PDB entry 4LFB | X-ray diffraction, 3.01 A resolution | chains A and I of the 21 polymer chains in the assembly

== Chain A ==
Molecule: 16S rRNA
From: Thermus thermophilus
Sequence (1522 nucleotides; row label = number of the first residue in the row; note: 42 numbers in that range are skipped by the numbering (no residue carries them; nothing is unmodelled there); a row labelled like 190A-190L holds insertion residues (190A, then the next letters in order); numbering starts at 0):
     0 UUUGUUGGAG AGUUUGAUCC UGGCUCAGGG UGAACGCUGG CGGCGUGCCU AAGACAUGCA
    60 AGUCGUGCGG G
    73 CCGCGGGGUU UU
    88 ACUCCG
    95 UGGUC
   101 AGCGGCGGAC GGGUGAGUAA CGCGUGGGU
  129A G
   130 ACCUACCCGG AAGAGGGGGA CAACCCGGGG AAACUCGGGC UAAUCCCCCA UGUGGACCCG
   190 C
190A-190L CCCUUGGGGUGU
   191 GUCCAAAGGG CUUU
   216 GCCCGCUUCC GGAUGGGCCC GCGUCCCAUC AGCUAGUUGG UGGGGUAAUG GCCCACCAAG
   276 GCGACGACGG GUAGCCGGUC UGAGAGGAUG GCCGGCCACA GGGGCACUGA GACACGGGCC
   336 CCACUCCUAC GGGAGGCAGC AGUUAGGAAU CUUCCGCAAU GGGCGCAAGC CUGACGGAGC
   396 GACGCCGCUU GGAGGAAGAA GCCCUUCGGG GUGUAAACUC CUGAA
   442 CCCGGGACGA AACCCCCGAC GA
   474 GGGGACUGAC GGUACCGGG
   494 GUAAUAGCGC CGGCCAACUC CGUGCCAGCA GCCGCGGUAA UACGGAGGGC GCGAGCGUUA
   554 CCCGGAUUCA CUGGGCGUAA AGGGCGUGUA GGCGGCCUGG GGCGUCCCAU GUGAAAGACC
   614 ACGGCUCAAC CGUGGGGGAG CGUGGGAUAC GCUCAGGCUA GACGGUGGGA GAGGGUGGUG
   674 GAAUUCCCGG AGUAGCGGUG AAAUGCGCAG AUACCGGGAG GAACGCCGAU GGCGAAGGCA
   734 GCCACCUGGU CCACCCGUGA CGCUGAGGCG CGAAAGCGUG GGGAGCAAAC CGGAUUAGAU
   794 ACCCGGGUAG UCCACGCCCU AAACGAUGCG CGCUAGGUCU CUGGGUCU
   848 CCUGGGGGCC GAAGCUAACG CGUUAAGCGC GCCGCCUGGG GAGUACGGCC GCAAGGCUGA
   908 AACUCAAAGG AAUUGACGGG GGCCCGCACA AGCGGUGGAG CAUGUGGUUU AAUUCGAAGX
   968 AACGCGAAGA ACCUUACCAG GCCUUGACAU GCUAGG
 1003A G
  1004 AACCCGGGUG AAAGCCUGGG GUGCCCC
1030A-1030D GCGA
  1031 GGGGAGCCCU AGCACAGGUG CUGCAUGGCC GUCGUCAGCU CGUGCCGUGA GGUGUUGGGU
  1091 UAAGUCCCGC AACGAGCGCA ACCCCCGCCG UUAGUUGCCA GCGGUUCGGC CGGGCACUCU
  1151 AACGGGACUG CCCGCGAAA
  1171 GCGGGAGGAA GGAGGGGACG ACGUCUGGUC AGCAUGGCCC UUACGGCCUG GGCGACACAC
  1231 GUGCUACAAU GCCCACUACA AAGCGAUGCC ACCCGGCAAC GGGGAGCUAA UCGCAAAAAG
  1291 GUGGGCCCAG UUCGGAUUGG GGUCUGCAAC CCGACCCCAU GAAGCCGGAA UCGCUAGUAA
  1351 UCGCGGAUCA G
 1361A C
  1362 CAUGCCGCGG UGAAUACGUU CCCGGGCCUU GUACACACXG CCXGUXACGC CAUGGGAGCG
  1422 GGCUCUACCC GAAGUCGCCG GG
  1446 AGCCUACGGG
  1459 CAGGCGCCGA GGGUAGGGCC CGUGACUGGG GCGAAGUCGU AACAAGGUAG CUGUACCGGA
  1519 AGGUGCGGCU GGAUCCACUC CUUUCU
Unresolved in the structure: 0-4, 1534-1538
Sequence notes: conflict C1534 (A2157 in M26923.1), A1535 (C2158 in M26923.1)
Modified residues: PSU (pseudouridine-5'-monophosphate) at position 516, 7MG (7N-methyl-8-hydroguanosine-5'-monophosphate) at position 527, M2G (N2-dimethylguanosine-5'-monophosphate) at position 966, 5MC (5-methylcytidine-5'-monophosphate) at position 967, 2MG (2N-methylguanosine-5'-monophosphate) at position 1207, 5MC (5-methylcytidine-5'-monophosphate) at position 1400, 4OC (4n,o2'-methylcytidine-5'-monophosphate) at position 1402, 5MC (5-methylcytidine-5'-monophosphate) at position 1404, 5MC (5-methylcytidine-5'-monophosphate) at position 1407, UR3 (3-methyluridine-5'-monophoshate) at position 1498, MA6 (6N-dimethyladenosine-5'-monophoshate) at position 1518, MA6 (6N-dimethyladenosine-5'-monophoshate) at position 1519, PSU (pseudouridine-5'-monophosphate) at position 1540, PSU (pseudouridine-5'-monophosphate) at position 1541
Metal / ion sites: Mg2+ site 1 near G9 (its only coordinating residue here); Mg2+ site 2: U12, G22; Mg2+ site 3: U12, C526, A914; K+ site 1 near U14 (its only coordinating residue here); Mg2+ site 4 near G21 (its only coordinating residue here); Mg2+ site 5 near G29 (its only coordinating residue here); Mg2+ site 6: G46, G394 (together with neomycin); Mg2+ site 7 near C48 (its only coordinating residue here); Mg2+ site 8 near A53 (its only coordinating residue here); Mg2+ site 9: G61, U62, G105; Mg2+ site 10: G70, U98; Mg2+ site 11 near U83 (its only coordinating residue here); 86 more Mg2+ sites not listed; 8 more K+ sites not listed
Small-molecule neighbours:
  - neomycin (NMY), molecule 1: U45, G46, G112, G113, C307, C308, G309, C355, A356, A389, C390, G391, G392, A393
  - neomycin (NMY), molecule 2: C58, A59, G371, C372, C386, U387, G388
  - neomycin (NMY), molecule 3: G1405, U1406, 5MC_1407, A1408, C1409, G1489, C1490, G1491, A1492, A1493, G1494, U1495, C1496

== Chain I ==
Name: ribosomal protein S9
From: Thermus thermophilus
UniProtKB: P80374 (RS9_THET8); residue numbers follow UniProt; this construct covers 1-128
Amino-acid sequence (128 residues; numbered 1 to 128; the number before each row is that of its first residue):
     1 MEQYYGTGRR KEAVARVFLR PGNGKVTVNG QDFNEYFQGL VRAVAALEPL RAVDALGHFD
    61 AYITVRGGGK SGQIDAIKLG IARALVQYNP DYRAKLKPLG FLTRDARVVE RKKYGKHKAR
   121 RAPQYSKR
Unresolved in the structure: 1

== Chain A / chain I interface ==
Contacting residue pairs (108):
  G942(A) with Gln-124(I), hydrogen bond to the base
  U943(A) with Gln-124(I), hydrogen bond to the sugar
  M2G_966(A) with Lys-127(I), base contact
  C970(A) with Ser-126(I), base contact; Arg-128(I), base contact
  C1116(A) with Val-108(I), sugar contact
  G1117(A) with Arg-104(I), hydrogen bond to the phosphate; Ala-106(I), sugar contact
  C1118(A) with Arg-9(I), salt bridge to the phosphate; Arg-83(I), hydrogen bond to the phosphate; Arg-104(I), salt bridge to the phosphate
  C1119(A) with Arg-9(I), salt bridge to the phosphate; Arg-83(I), salt bridge to the phosphate
  G1127(A) with Arg-66(I), sugar contact
  C1128(A) with Arg-16(I), sugar contact; Arg-66(I), salt bridge to the phosphate
  C1129(A) with Arg-16(I), salt bridge to the phosphate; Tyr-62(I), sugar contact
  A1130(A) with Gln-3(I), hydrogen bond to the sugar; Phe-18(I), sugar contact; Arg-20(I), salt bridge to the phosphate
  C1147(A) with Tyr-5(I), hydrogen bond to the sugar; Thr-7(I), phosphate contact; Arg-16(I), hydrogen bond to the base
  U1148(A) with Tyr-5(I), sugar contact; Thr-7(I), hydrogen bond to the phosphate; Arg-9(I), phosphate contact; Val-14(I), phosphate contact; Arg-16(I), sugar contact; Arg-66(I), sugar contact
  C1149(A) with Arg-9(I), salt bridge to the phosphate; Val-14(I), phosphate contact
  G1177(A) with Lys-97(I), salt bridge to the phosphate
  G1178(A) with Arg-93(I), salt bridge to the phosphate; Lys-97(I), salt bridge to the phosphate
  A1179(A) with Arg-93(I), salt bridge to the phosphate; Leu-102(I), sugar contact; Thr-103(I), phosphate contact; Arg-104(I), hydrogen bond to the sugar
  A1180(A) with Thr-103(I), hydrogen bond to the phosphate
  G1186(A) with Glu-110(I), phosphate contact; Lys-113(I), hydrogen bond to the phosphate
  G1187(A) with Lys-113(I), salt bridge to the phosphate
  A1188(A) with Tyr-114(I), phosphate contact
  G1231(A) with Ser-126(I), sugar contact
  U1232(A) with Gln-124(I), hydrogen bond to the phosphate; Tyr-125(I), phosphate contact; Ser-126(I), phosphate contact
  G1233(A) with His-117(I), salt bridge to the phosphate; Pro-123(I), phosphate contact; Gln-124(I), hydrogen bond to the phosphate
  A1248(A) with Lys-70(I), hydrogen bond to the sugar
  C1249(A) with Tyr-36(I), sugar contact; Gly-68(I), hydrogen bond to the sugar; Gly-69(I), sugar contact; Lys-70(I), sugar contact; Gln-73(I), hydrogen bond to the sugar
  A1250(A) with Arg-66(I), phosphate contact; Gly-67(I), hydrogen bond to the phosphate; Gly-68(I), hydrogen bond to the sugar
  A1251(A) with Glu-12(I), sugar contact; Gly-67(I), phosphate contact
  G1290(A) with Leu-40(I), sugar contact
  G1291(A) with Gly-39(I), sugar contact
  C1342(A) with Gln-124(I), sugar contact; Tyr-125(I), hydrogen bond to the phosphate
  G1343(A) with Arg-121(I), hydrogen bond to the sugar; Ala-122(I), sugar contact; Tyr-125(I), hydrogen bond to the phosphate
  C1344(A) with Arg-120(I), sugar contact
  U1345(A) with Arg-120(I), salt bridge to the phosphate
  A1346(A) with Arg-120(I), salt bridge to the phosphate
  G1347(A) with Arg-10(I), hydrogen bond to the base; Arg-107(I), hydrogen bond to the base; Val-108(I), sugar contact; Val-109(I), sugar contact
  U1348(A) with Val-109(I), phosphate contact; Glu-110(I), hydrogen bond to the phosphate; Arg-120(I), phosphate contact
  A1349(A) with Lys-118(I), salt bridge to the phosphate; Arg-120(I), hydrogen bond to the phosphate; Arg-121(I), hydrogen bond to the phosphate
  A1350(A) with Lys-118(I), salt bridge to the phosphate; Arg-121(I), salt bridge to the phosphate
  U1351(A) with Lys-118(I), hydrogen bond to the base
  C1366(A) with His-117(I), salt bridge to the phosphate
  C1367(A) with Lys-112(I), salt bridge to the phosphate; Tyr-114(I), phosphate contact; Gly-115(I), hydrogen bond to the phosphate
  G1368(A) with Arg-111(I), salt bridge to the phosphate; Lys-112(I), salt bridge to the phosphate; Lys-113(I), phosphate contact; Tyr-114(I), hydrogen bond to the phosphate
  C1369(A) with Arg-111(I), phosphate contact; Lys-112(I), hydrogen bond to the phosphate
  G1370(A) with Glu-12(I), sugar contact
  G1371(A) with Lys-11(I), phosphate contact; Glu-12(I), phosphate contact; Gly-68(I), phosphate contact; Gly-69(I), hydrogen bond to the phosphate; Val-109(I), phosphate contact
  U1372(A) with Lys-11(I), salt bridge to the phosphate; Gly-69(I), phosphate contact; Lys-70(I), hydrogen bond to the phosphate; Ser-71(I), hydrogen bond to the phosphate; Gly-72(I), hydrogen bond to the phosphate
  G1373(A) with Lys-11(I), hydrogen bond to the base; Ser-71(I), hydrogen bond to the phosphate
Other interface residues (no listed pair), chain A (53 interface residues in all): G941, 5MC_967, U1292, U1341
Other interface residues (no listed pair), chain I (53 interface residues in all): Gln-38, Arg-42, Lys-116

== Overview ==
Chain A and chain I each contribute 53 residues to their interface, with 36 hydrogen bonds and 24 salt
bridges. Polar contacts include G942(A)/Gln-124(I), C1147(A)/Arg-16(I) and G1347(A)/Arg-10(I). Chain A binds 3
copies of neomycin. U12(A) and G22(A) form the Mg2+ site 2.
Here chain A is 16S rRNA and chain I is ribosomal protein S9, both from Thermus thermophilus. Entry 4LFB
(Crystal Structure of 30S ribosomal subunit from Thermus thermophilus) was determined by X-ray diffraction.
